Entry 5B40 (X-ray diffraction, 3.33 A resolution); this record covers chains C and I of the 10 polymer chains in the assembly.

Chain C:
Name: Histone H2A type 1-B/E
Source organism: Homo sapiens
UniProtKB: P04908 (H2A1B_HUMAN); residues 0-129 here correspond to UniProt positions 1-130 (UniProt number = residue number + 1)
Sequence (133 residues; row label = number of the first residue in the row; numbers below 1 keep their minus sign (Gly-3 is residue -3)):
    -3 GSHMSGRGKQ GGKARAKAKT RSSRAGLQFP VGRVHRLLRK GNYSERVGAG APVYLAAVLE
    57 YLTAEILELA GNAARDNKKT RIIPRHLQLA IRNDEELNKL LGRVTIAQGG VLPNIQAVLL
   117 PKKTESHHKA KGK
Not modelled in the structure: -3 to 13, 118-129
Differences from the reference sequence: expression tag (-3 to -1)
Swiss-Prot annotation at these positions:
  - modified residue: Ser1 (N-acetylserine), Arg3 (Citrulline), Lys5 (N6-(2-hydroxyisobutyryl)lysine), Lys9 (N6-(2-hydroxyisobutyryl)lysine), Lys13 (N6-(beta-hydroxybutyryl)lysine), Lys36 (N6-(2-hydroxyisobutyryl)lysine), Lys74 (N6-(2-hydroxyisobutyryl)lysine), Lys75 (N6-(2-hydroxyisobutyryl)lysine), Lys95 (N6-(2-hydroxyisobutyryl)lysine), Gln104 (N5-methylglutamine), Lys118 (N6-(2-hydroxyisobutyryl)lysine), Lys119 (N6-crotonyllysine), Thr120 (Phosphothreonine), Lys125 (N6-crotonyllysine)
  - cross-link (Glycyl lysine isopeptide (Lys-Gly)): Lys13 (interchain with G-Cter in ubiquitin), Lys15 (interchain with G-Cter in ubiquitin), Lys119 (interchain with G-Cter in ubiquitin)

Chain I:
Molecule: 146-nt DNA strand
Sequence (146 nucleotides; each row starts with the number of its first residue):
     1 ATCAATATCC ACCTGCAGAT TCTACCAAAA GTGTATTTGG AAACTGCTCC ATCAAAAGGC
    61 ATGTTCAGCT GAATTCAGCT GAACATGCCT TTTGATGGAG CAGTTTCCAA ATACACTTTT
   121 GGTAGAATCT GCAGGTGGAT ATTGAT

Chain C / chain I interface:
Residue-residue contacts - 14 pairs, chain C then chain I:
  Ala14(C) with DG31(I), phosphate contact
  Lys15(C) with DA30(I), phosphate contact; DG31(I), hydrogen bond to the phosphate
  Thr16(C) with DA30(I), phosphate contact
  Arg17(C) with DA30(I), salt bridge to the phosphate
  Arg20(C) with DG31(I), salt bridge to the phosphate
  Gly28(C) with DA29(I), phosphate contact; DA30(I), phosphate contact
  Arg29(C) with DA29(I), phosphate contact
  Arg32(C) with DA29(I), salt bridge to the phosphate
  Arg42(C) with DT37(I), base contact; DT38(I), sugar contact
  Arg77(C) with DA19(I), hydrogen bond to the phosphate; DT20(I), salt bridge to the phosphate
Interface residues without a listed pair, chain I (8 interface residues in all): DA28

Overview:
The interface between chain C and chain I involves 10 residues on one side and 8 on the other, with 2 hydrogen
bonds and 4 salt bridges. Among the polar pairs are Lys15(C)-DG31(I), Arg77(C)-DA19(I) and Arg17(C)-DA30(I).
Chain C is Histone H2A type 1-B/E (Homo sapiens) and chain I is a 146-nt DNA strand; the structure, The
nucleosome structure containing H2B-K120 and H4-K31 monoubiquitinations, was determined by X-ray diffraction.
